7JK6 - chains E and B of the 6 polymer chains in the assembly; structure by electron microscopy, 4.00 A resolution.

Chain E:
Name: Origin recognition complex subunit 5
Organism: Drosophila melanogaster
UniProtKB: Q24169 (ORC5_DROME); residues 1-460 here = UniProt positions 1-460
Sequence (460 residues; each row starts with the number of its first residue):
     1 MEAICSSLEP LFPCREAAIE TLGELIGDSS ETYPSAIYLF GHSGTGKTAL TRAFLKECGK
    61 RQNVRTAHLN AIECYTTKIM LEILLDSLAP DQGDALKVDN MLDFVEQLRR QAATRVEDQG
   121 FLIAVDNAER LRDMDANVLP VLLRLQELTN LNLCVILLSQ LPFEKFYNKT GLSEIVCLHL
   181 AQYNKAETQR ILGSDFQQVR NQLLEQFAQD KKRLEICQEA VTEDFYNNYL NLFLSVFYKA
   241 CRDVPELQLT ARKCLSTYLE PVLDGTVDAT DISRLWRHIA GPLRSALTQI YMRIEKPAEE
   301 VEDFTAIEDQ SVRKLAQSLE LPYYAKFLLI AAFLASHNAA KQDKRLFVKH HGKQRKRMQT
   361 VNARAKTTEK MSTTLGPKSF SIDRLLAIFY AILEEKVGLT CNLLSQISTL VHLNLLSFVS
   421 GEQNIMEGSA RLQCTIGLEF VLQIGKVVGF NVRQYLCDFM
Unresolved in the structure: 207-210, 264-274, 296-317, 338-375, 422-428, 457-460
Metal / ion sites: Mg2+: Thr48 (together with ATP)
Ligand contacts: ATP (adenosine-5'-triphosphate): Phe12, Pro13, Arg15, His42, Ser43, Gly44, Thr45, Gly46, Lys47, Thr48, Ala49, Asn127, Gln160, Tyr183, Ile191, Pro245, Gln248
Swiss-Prot annotation at these positions:
  - binding site (ATP): Gly41 to Thr48

Chain B:
Name: Origin recognition complex subunit 2
Organism: Drosophila melanogaster
UniProtKB: Q24168 (ORC2_DROME); residue numbers follow UniProt; this construct covers 1-618
Sequence (618 residues; numbered 1 to 618; the number before each row is that of its first residue):
     1 MSASNKGGYK TPRKENLMSI ENLTNSEEES EDLNTAMVGN AVESQPKVTS RRSTRRPSPT
    61 KKYQAYQKES NGKGQEERIV VNYVEMSDER SSDAEDQEEE ESIEESENAA RPAAKDLHLI
   121 QSEYNVAGTS MFGFNTPKKR DAMALAALNA TPCTPKTPKT PRLGVKTPDT KRKKSMDQPK
   181 TPAHVRTRVK KQIAKIVADS DEDFSGDESD FRPSDEESSS SSSSSDAGNS SDNDAADDEP
   241 KTPSRARRAI VVPVLPKTPS AARLRQSARA KKSNEFVPES DGYFHSHASS KILTSDHTLD
   301 RLKNPRLAAD RVFSLLSEIK TSAEHEGSIN AIMEEYRSYF PKWMCILNEG FNILLYGLGS
   361 KHQLLQSFHR EVLHKQTVLV VNGFFPSLTI KDMLDSITSD ILDAGISPAN PHEAVDMIEE
   421 EFALIPETHL FLIVHNLDGA MLRNVKAQAI LSRLARIPNI HLLASIDHIN TPLLWDQGKL
   481 CSFNFSWWDC TTMLPYTNET AFENSLLVQN SGELALSSMR SVFSSLTTNS RGIYMLIVKY
   541 QLKNKGNATY QGMPFRDLYS SCREAFLVSS DLALRAQLTE FLDHKLVKSK RSVDGSEQLT
   601 IPIDGALLQQ FLEEQEKK
Unresolved in the structure: 1-330, 467-470, 500-618
Swiss-Prot annotation at these positions:
  - modified residue: Thr24 (Phosphothreonine), Ser26 (Phosphoserine), Ser30 (Phosphoserine), Ser87 (Phosphoserine), Ser91 (Phosphoserine), Ser92 (Phosphoserine), Thr151 (Phosphothreonine), Thr154 (Phosphothreonine), Thr157 (Phosphothreonine), Thr160 (Phosphothreonine), Thr167 (Phosphothreonine), Thr170 (Phosphothreonine), Thr181 (Phosphothreonine), Thr258 (Phosphothreonine), Ser260 (Phosphoserine)

Chain E / chain B interface:
Pairs across the interface - 7 pairs, chain E then chain B:
  Leu404(E) with Pro472(B), hydrophobic; Leu473(B), hydrophobic
  Ser405(E) with Trp475(B); Gln477(B), hydrogen bond
  Ser408(E) with Leu473(B), hydrogen bond (side chain-backbone); Trp475(B); Asp476(B)
Interface residues without a listed pair, chain E (8 interface residues in all): Ile382, Cys401, Gln406, Thr409, His412
Interface residues without a listed pair, chain B (8 interface residues in all): Leu474, Leu480, Trp487

Summary:
The chain E/chain B interface involves 8 residues from each chain, with 2 hydrogen bonds. Polar contacts
include Ser405(E)-Gln477(B) and Ser408(E)-Leu473(B). Bound to chain E: ATP. Curated annotation (UniProt) lists
8 ATP-binding residues on chain E.
Chain E is Origin recognition complex subunit 5 and chain B is Origin recognition complex subunit 2, both from
Drosophila melanogaster; the structure, Structure of Drosophila ORC in the active conformation, was determined
by electron microscopy, deposited together with 7JGR, 7JGS, 7JK2, 7JK3, 7JK4 and 7JK5.
